5GXT - chain A; structure by X-ray diffraction, 2.25 A resolution.

[Chain A]
Name: Maltose-binding periplasmic protein, PigG
Organism: Escherichia coli
Reference sequence: P0AEX9 (MALE_ECOLI); residues 3-368 here correspond to UniProt positions 27-392 (UniProt number = residue number + 24)
Chain sequence (468 residues; numbered 1 to 468; the number before each row is that of its first residue):
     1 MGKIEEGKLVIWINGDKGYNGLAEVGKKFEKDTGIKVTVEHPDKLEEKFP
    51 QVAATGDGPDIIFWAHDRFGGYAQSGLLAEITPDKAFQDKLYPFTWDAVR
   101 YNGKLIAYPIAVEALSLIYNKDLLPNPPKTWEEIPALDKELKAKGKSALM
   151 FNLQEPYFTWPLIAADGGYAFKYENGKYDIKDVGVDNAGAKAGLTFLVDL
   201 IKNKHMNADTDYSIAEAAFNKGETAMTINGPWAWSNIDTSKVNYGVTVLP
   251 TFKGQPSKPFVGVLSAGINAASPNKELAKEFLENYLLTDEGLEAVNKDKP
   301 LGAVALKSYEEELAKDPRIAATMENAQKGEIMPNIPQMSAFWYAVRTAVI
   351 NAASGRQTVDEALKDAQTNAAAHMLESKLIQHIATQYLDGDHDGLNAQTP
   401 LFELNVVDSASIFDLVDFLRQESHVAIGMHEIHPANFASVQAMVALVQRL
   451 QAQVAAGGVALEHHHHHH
Not modelled in the structure: 1, 456-468
Construct notes: expression tag (1-2)
Bound ions: Mg2+ near Asp84 (its only coordinating residue here)

[Overview]
Chain A is Maltose-binding periplasmic protein, PigG (Escherichia coli); the structure, Crystal structure of
PigG, was determined by X-ray diffraction (same publication as 5GXV).
